Entry 8G07 (electron microscopy, 2.80 A resolution); this record covers chains a and b of the 12 polymer chains in the assembly.

[Chain a]
Protein: ATP synthase subunit a
Organism: Mycolicibacterium smegmatis MC2 155
Reference sequence: A0R206 (A0R206_MYCS2); residues 1-252 here = UniProt positions 1-252
Amino-acid sequence (252 residues; each row starts with the number of its first residue):
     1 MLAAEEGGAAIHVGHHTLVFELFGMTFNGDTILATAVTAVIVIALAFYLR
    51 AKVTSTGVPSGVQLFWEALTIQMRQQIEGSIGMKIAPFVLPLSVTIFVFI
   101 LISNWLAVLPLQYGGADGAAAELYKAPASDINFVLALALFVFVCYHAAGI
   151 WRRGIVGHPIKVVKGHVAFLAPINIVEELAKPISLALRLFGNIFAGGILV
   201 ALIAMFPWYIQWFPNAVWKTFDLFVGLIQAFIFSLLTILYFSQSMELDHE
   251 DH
Not modelled in the structure: 1-9, 116-117, 247-252
Small-molecule neighbours: SQC (3-[4-(morpholin-4-yl)phenyl]-4-{[(pyridin-2-yl)methyl]amino}cyclobut-3-ene-1,2-dione): H166, I173, N174, E177, A180, K181, S184, R188, L236, L239, Y240, Q243

[Chain b]
Protein: ATP synthase subunit b
Organism: Mycolicibacterium smegmatis MC2 155
Reference sequence: A0R204 (ATPF_MYCS2); numbering as in UniProt (aligned over 1-170)
Amino-acid sequence (170 residues; numbered 1 to 170; the number before each row is that of its first residue):
     1 MGEFSATILAASQAAEEGGGGSNFLIPNGTFFAVLIIFLIVLGVISKWVV
    51 PPISKVLAEREAMLAKTAADNRKSAEQVAAAQADYEKEMAEARAQASALR
   101 DEARAAGRSVVDEKRAQASGEVAQTLTQADQQLSAQGDQVRSGLESSVDG
   151 LSAKLASRILGVDVNSGGTQ
Not modelled in the structure: 1-23, 65-170

[Interface between chain a and chain b]
Contacting residue pairs (74; chain a residue first):
  V13(a) - F24(b)  hydrophobic
  M25(a) - F32(b)  hydrophobic
  T26(a) - N28(b)
  T26(a) - G29(b)  hydrogen bond (backbone-backbone)
  T26(a) - T30(b)
  F27(a) - G29(b)
  F27(a) - T30(b)
  F27(a) - A33(b)  hydrophobic
  N28(a) - N28(b)  hydrogen bond
  N28(a) - T30(b)  hydrogen bond (backbone-side chain)
  T31(a) - T30(b)
  I32(a) - T30(b)
  I32(a) - A33(b)  hydrophobic
  T35(a) - V34(b)
  T35(a) - I37(b)
  A39(a) - I37(b)  hydrophobic
  A39(a) - V41(b)  hydrophobic
  V42(a) - V41(b)  hydrophobic
  V42(a) - I45(b)  hydrophobic
  A46(a) - V44(b)  hydrophobic
  A46(a) - V49(b)  hydrophobic
  F47(a) - W48(b)  hydrophobic
  L49(a) - W48(b)
  L49(a) - V49(b)  hydrophobic
  L49(a) - I53(b)  hydrophobic
  R50(a) - W48(b)
  V53(a) - V56(b)  hydrophobic
  T54(a) - R60(b)
  S55(a) - E59(b)  hydrogen bond
  S55(a) - R60(b)
  P59(a) - R60(b)
  Q63(a) - V56(b)
  Q63(a) - R60(b)
  W66(a) - V49(b)  hydrophobic
  W66(a) - I53(b)  hydrophobic
  E67(a) - I53(b)
  E67(a) - V56(b)
  E67(a) - L57(b)
  E67(a) - R60(b)  salt bridge
  T70(a) - I53(b)
  I71(a) - L57(b)  hydrophobic
  R74(a) - L57(b)
  P91(a) - L42(b)
  P91(a) - I45(b)
  P91(a) - S46(b)
  P91(a) - V50(b)  hydrophobic
  L92(a) - L42(b)  hydrophobic
  V94(a) - I45(b)  hydrophobic
  V94(a) - V50(b)  hydrophobic
  T95(a) - F38(b)
  T95(a) - V41(b)
  T95(a) - L42(b)
  T95(a) - I45(b)
  I96(a) - F38(b)  hydrophobic
  V98(a) - I45(b)  hydrophobic
  F99(a) - F38(b)  hydrophobic
  F99(a) - V41(b)  hydrophobic
  I131(a) - F24(b)
  I131(a) - L25(b)
  N132(a) - P27(b)
  N132(a) - N28(b)  hydrogen bond (side chain-backbone)
  N132(a) - T30(b)
  N132(a) - F31(b)
  F133(a) - V34(b)  hydrophobic
  L135(a) - P27(b)  hydrophobic
  L135(a) - F31(b)
  A136(a) - F31(b)
  A136(a) - V34(b)  hydrophobic
  L139(a) - F31(b)  hydrophobic
  F140(a) - L35(b)  hydrophobic
  F140(a) - F38(b)  hydrophobic
  F140(a) - L39(b)  hydrophobic
  F140(a) - L42(b)  hydrophobic
  F190(a) - L25(b)  hydrophobic
Other interface residues (no listed pair), chain a (43 interface residues in all): A36, I43, L90, L137
Other interface residues (no listed pair), chain b (30 interface residues in all): I26, I40, S54

[Summary]
43 residues of chain a face 30 of chain b across their interface; the contacts include 5 hydrogen bonds and 1
salt bridge. Polar contacts include E67(a)-R60(b), N28(a)-N28(b) and N28(a)-T30(b). Bound to chain a: compound
SQC.
Chain a is ATP synthase subunit a and chain b is ATP synthase subunit b, both from Mycolicibacterium smegmatis
MC2 155; the structure, Cryo-EM structure of SQ31f-bound Mycobacterium smegmatis ATP synthase FO region, was
determined by electron microscopy, deposited together with 8G08, 8G09, 8G0A, 8G0B, 8G0C, 8G0D and 8G0E.
